PDB entry 6RHJ | X-ray diffraction, 1.44 A resolution | chain A

# Chain A
Molecule: Carbonic anhydrase 2
From: Homo sapiens
Notes: EC 4.2.1.1
UniProt: P00918 (CAH2_HUMAN); the author numbering skips numbers that UniProt does not, so the offset changes along the chain: 1-125 = UniProt 1-125; 127-261 = UniProt 126-260
Amino-acid sequence (260 residues; each row starts with the number of its first residue; note: 1 number in that range is skipped by the numbering (no residue carries it; nothing is unmodelled there)):
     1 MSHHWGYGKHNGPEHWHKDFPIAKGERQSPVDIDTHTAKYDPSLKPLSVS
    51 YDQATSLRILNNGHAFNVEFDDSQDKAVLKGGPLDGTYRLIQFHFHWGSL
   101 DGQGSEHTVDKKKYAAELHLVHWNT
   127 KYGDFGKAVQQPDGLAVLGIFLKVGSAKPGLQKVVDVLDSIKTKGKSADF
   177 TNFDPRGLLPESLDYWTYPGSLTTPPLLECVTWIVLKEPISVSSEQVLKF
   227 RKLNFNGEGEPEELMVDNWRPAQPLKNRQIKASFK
Disordered / not traced: 1-3
Swiss-Prot annotation at these positions:
  - active site: His64 (Proton donor/acceptor)
  - binding site (Zn(2+)): His94, His96, His119
  - binding site (substrate): Thr199, Thr200
  - site: Tyr7 (Fine-tunes the proton-transfer properties of H-64), Asn62 (Fine-tunes the proton-transfer properties of H-64), Asn67 (Fine-tunes the proton-transfer properties of H-64), Gln92 (Involved in the binding of some activators, including histamine and L-histidine)
  - modified residue: Ser2 (N-acetylserine), Ser166 (Phosphoserine), Ser173 (Phosphoserine)
Ion coordination: Zn2+: His94, His96, His119 (together with K4H)
Ligand contacts: K4H (4-[[4-(phenylmethyl)-1,4-diazepan-1-yl]carbonyl]benzenesulfonamide): Gln92, His94, His96, Glu106, His119, Val121, Phe131, Val135, Val143, Ser197, Leu198, Thr199, Thr200, Pro201, Pro202, Leu204, Trp209

# Overview
Chain A binds compound K4H. The Zn2+ site is built by His94, His96 and His119. UniProt lists active-site
residue His64, 3 Zn2+-binding residues and substrate-binding residues Thr199 and Thr200.
Chain A is Carbonic anhydrase 2 (Homo sapiens); the structure, Crystal structure of human carbonic anhydrase
isozyme II with 4-(4-benzyl-1,4-diazepane-1-carbonyl)benzenesulfonamide, was determined by X-ray diffraction
together with 6RG3, 6RG4 and 6RHK from the same study.
